3G9P - chains B and D of the 4 polymer chains in the assembly; structure by X-ray diffraction, 1.65 A resolution.

== Chain B ==
Name: Glucocorticoid receptor
From: Rattus norvegicus
UniProtKB: P06536 (GCR_RAT); residue numbers follow UniProt; this construct covers 440-525
Chain sequence (90 residues; each row starts with the number of its first residue):
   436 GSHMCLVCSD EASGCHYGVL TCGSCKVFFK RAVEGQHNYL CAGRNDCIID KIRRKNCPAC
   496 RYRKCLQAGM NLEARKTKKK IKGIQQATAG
Disordered / not traced: 436, 512-525
Sequence notes: expression tag (436-439)
Ion coordination: Zn2+ site 1: Cys440, Cys443, Cys457, Cys460; Zn2+ site 2: Cys476, Cys482, Cys492, Cys495
Reported in the primary citation:
  - mutagenesis - R510A, K514A: decreased binding to DNA
  - mutagenesis - K514A: unchanged signaling
  - mutagenesis - H472A, R510A: increased signaling
  - mutagenesis - H472R: decreased signaling
  - mutagenesis - G470A, N473A: decreased signaling in response to Pal
  - mutagenesis - G470A: decreased signaling in response to Tat

== Chain D ==
Molecule: 16-nt DNA strand
Sequence (16 nucleotides; each row starts with the number of its first residue):
     1 AAGAACATTT TGTCCG

== Chain B / chain D interface ==
Residue-residue contacts - 10 pairs, chain B then chain D:
  Cys450(B) - DA1(D)  sugar contact
  His451(B) - DA2(D)  phosphate contact
  Tyr452(B) - DA2(D)  hydrogen bond to the phosphate
  Tyr452(B) - DG3(D)  hydrogen bond to the phosphate
  Lys461(B) - DG3(D)  hydrogen bond to the base
  Lys465(B) - DG3(D)  phosphate contact
  Lys490(B) - DT9(D)  hydrogen bond to the phosphate
  Lys490(B) - DT10(D)  salt bridge to the phosphate
  Arg510(B) - DA1(D)  hydrogen bond to the sugar
  Arg510(B) - DA2(D)  sugar contact
Interface residues without a listed pair, chain B (8 interface residues in all): Arg466
Interface residues without a listed pair, chain D (8 interface residues in all): DA4, DA5, DC6

== Summary ==
The chain B/chain D interface involves 8 residues from each chain, with 5 hydrogen bonds and 1 salt bridge.
Polar contacts include Lys461(B)-DG3(D), Arg510(B)-DA1(D) and Tyr452(B)-DA2(D). From the paper: R510A and
K514A of chain B reduce binding to DNA; H472A and R510A of chain B increase signaling; 6 substitutions were
tested in all.
Chain B is Glucocorticoid receptor (Rattus norvegicus) and chain D is a 16-nt DNA strand; the structure, GR
DNA binding domain:Sgk 16bp complex-7, was determined by X-ray diffraction (same publication as 3FYL, 3G6P,
3G6Q, 3G6R, 3G6T, 3G6U and 8 further entries).
